7F66 - chains A and G of the 15 polymer chains in the assembly; structure by electron microscopy, 2.76 A resolution.

Chain A:
Molecule: Translation initiation factor eIF-2B subunit alpha
Source organism: Homo sapiens
UniProtKB: Q14232 (EI2BA_HUMAN); residues 1-305 here = UniProt positions 1-305
Chain sequence (307 residues; numbered -1 to 305; the number before each row is that of its first residue; numbers below 1 keep their minus sign (Gly-1 is residue -1)):
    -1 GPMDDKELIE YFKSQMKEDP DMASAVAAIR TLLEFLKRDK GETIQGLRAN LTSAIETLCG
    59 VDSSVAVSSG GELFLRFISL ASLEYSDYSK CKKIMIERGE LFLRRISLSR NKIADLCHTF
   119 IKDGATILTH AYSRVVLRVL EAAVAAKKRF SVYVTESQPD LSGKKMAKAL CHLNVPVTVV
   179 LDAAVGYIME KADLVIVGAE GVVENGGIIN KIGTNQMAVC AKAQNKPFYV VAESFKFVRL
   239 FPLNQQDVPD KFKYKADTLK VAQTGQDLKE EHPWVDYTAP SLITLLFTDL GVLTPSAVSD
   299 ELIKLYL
Not modelled in the structure: -1, 255-267
Differences from the reference sequence: expression tag (-1 to 0)
From the paper describing this entry:
  - mutagenesis - A47E: unchanged binding to eIF2(alphaP)

Chain G:
Molecule: Translation initiation factor eIF-2B subunit delta
Source organism: Homo sapiens
UniProtKB: Q9UI10 (EI2BD_HUMAN); residues 1-523 here = UniProt positions 1-523
Chain sequence (523 residues; numbered 1 to 523; the number before each row is that of its first residue):
     1 MAAVAVAVRE DSGSGMKAEL PPGPGAVGRE MTKEEKLQLR KEKKQQKKKR KEEKGAEPET
    61 GSAVSAAQCQ VGPTRELPES GIQLGTPREK VPAGRSKAEL RAERRAKQEA ERALKQARKG
   121 EQGGPPPKAS PSTAGETPSG VKRLPEYPQV DDLLLRRLVK KPERQQVPTR KDYGSKVSLF
   181 SHLPQYSRQN SLTQFMSIPS SVIHPAMVRL GLQYSQGLVS GSNARCIALL RALQQVIQDY
   241 TTPPNEELSR DLVNKLKPYM SFLTQCRPLS ASMHNAIKFL NKEITSVGSS KREEEAKSEL
   301 RAAIDRYVQE KIVLAAQAIS RFAYQKISNG DVILVYGCSS LVSRILQEAW TEGRRFRVVV
   361 VDSRPWLEGR HTLRSLVHAG VPASYLLIPA ASYVLPEVSK VLLGAHALLA NGSVMSRVGT
   421 AQLALVARAH NVPVLVCCET YKFCERVQTD AFVSNELDDP DDLQCKRGEH VALANWQNHA
   481 SLRLLNLVYD VTPPELVDLV ITELGMIPCS SVPVVLRVKS SDQ
Not modelled in the structure: 1-165, 522-523
Swiss-Prot annotation at these positions:
  - region: Arg170 to Leu179 (May bind the chemical integrated stress response (ISR) inhibitor ISRIB)
  - modified residue: Ala2 (N-acetylalanine), Ser12 (Phosphoserine), Thr86 (Phosphothreonine), Ser130 (Phosphoserine)
  - natural variant: Arg209 (R209Q: In VWM4), Ala228 (A228V: In VWM4), Leu269 (L269R: In VWM4), Arg357 (R357Q: In VWM4), Arg374 (R374C: In VWM4), Cys465 (C465R: In VWM4), Tyr489 (Y489H: In VWM4)

How chain A and chain G interact:
Contacting residue pairs - 16 pairs, chain A then chain G:
  Glu202(A) - Met506(G)
  Glu202(A) - Pro508(G)
  Asn203(A) - Pro508(G)
  Phe239(A) - Lys326(G)  hydrogen bond (backbone-side chain)
  Phe239(A) - Asp498(G)
  Phe239(A) - Leu499(G)  hydrophobic
  Leu241(A) - Lys326(G)
  Leu241(A) - Lys400(G)
  Leu241(A) - Leu499(G)  hydrophobic
  Asp245(A) - Lys326(G)  salt bridge
  Ser294(A) - Ser510(G)
  Ser297(A) - Pro508(G)
  Ser297(A) - Ser511(G)  hydrogen bond
  Asp298(A) - Val514(G)
  Asp298(A) - Arg517(G)  salt bridge
  Lys302(A) - Arg517(G)
Also at the interface, not in a pair above, chain A (11 interface residues in all): Arg237, Ile301
Also at the interface, not in a pair above, chain G (12 interface residues in all): Pro433, Ile507

Overview:
The interface between chain A and chain G involves 11 residues on one side and 12 on the other; the contacts
include 2 hydrogen bonds and 2 salt bridges. Polar pairs include Asp245(A)-Lys326(G), Asp298(A)-Arg517(G) and
Phe239(A)-Lys326(G). From the paper: A47E of chain A leaves binding to eIF2(alphaP) unchanged.
Here chain A is Translation initiation factor eIF-2B subunit alpha and chain G is Translation initiation
factor eIF-2B subunit delta, both from Homo sapiens. Entry 7F66 (eIF2B-SFSV NSs-1-eIF2) was determined by
electron microscopy together with 7F64, 7F67 and 7VLK from the same study.
